Entry 7X76 (electron microscopy, 3.67 A resolution); this record covers chains C and P of the 13 polymer chains in the assembly.

== Chain C ==
Name: DNA-directed RNA polymerase subunit beta
Organism: Streptomyces coelicolor A3(2)
Notes: EC 2.7.7.6
Reference sequence: Q9L0L0 (RPOB_STRCO); residue numbers follow UniProt; this construct covers 1-1161
Amino-acid sequence (1161 residues; each row starts with the number of its first residue):
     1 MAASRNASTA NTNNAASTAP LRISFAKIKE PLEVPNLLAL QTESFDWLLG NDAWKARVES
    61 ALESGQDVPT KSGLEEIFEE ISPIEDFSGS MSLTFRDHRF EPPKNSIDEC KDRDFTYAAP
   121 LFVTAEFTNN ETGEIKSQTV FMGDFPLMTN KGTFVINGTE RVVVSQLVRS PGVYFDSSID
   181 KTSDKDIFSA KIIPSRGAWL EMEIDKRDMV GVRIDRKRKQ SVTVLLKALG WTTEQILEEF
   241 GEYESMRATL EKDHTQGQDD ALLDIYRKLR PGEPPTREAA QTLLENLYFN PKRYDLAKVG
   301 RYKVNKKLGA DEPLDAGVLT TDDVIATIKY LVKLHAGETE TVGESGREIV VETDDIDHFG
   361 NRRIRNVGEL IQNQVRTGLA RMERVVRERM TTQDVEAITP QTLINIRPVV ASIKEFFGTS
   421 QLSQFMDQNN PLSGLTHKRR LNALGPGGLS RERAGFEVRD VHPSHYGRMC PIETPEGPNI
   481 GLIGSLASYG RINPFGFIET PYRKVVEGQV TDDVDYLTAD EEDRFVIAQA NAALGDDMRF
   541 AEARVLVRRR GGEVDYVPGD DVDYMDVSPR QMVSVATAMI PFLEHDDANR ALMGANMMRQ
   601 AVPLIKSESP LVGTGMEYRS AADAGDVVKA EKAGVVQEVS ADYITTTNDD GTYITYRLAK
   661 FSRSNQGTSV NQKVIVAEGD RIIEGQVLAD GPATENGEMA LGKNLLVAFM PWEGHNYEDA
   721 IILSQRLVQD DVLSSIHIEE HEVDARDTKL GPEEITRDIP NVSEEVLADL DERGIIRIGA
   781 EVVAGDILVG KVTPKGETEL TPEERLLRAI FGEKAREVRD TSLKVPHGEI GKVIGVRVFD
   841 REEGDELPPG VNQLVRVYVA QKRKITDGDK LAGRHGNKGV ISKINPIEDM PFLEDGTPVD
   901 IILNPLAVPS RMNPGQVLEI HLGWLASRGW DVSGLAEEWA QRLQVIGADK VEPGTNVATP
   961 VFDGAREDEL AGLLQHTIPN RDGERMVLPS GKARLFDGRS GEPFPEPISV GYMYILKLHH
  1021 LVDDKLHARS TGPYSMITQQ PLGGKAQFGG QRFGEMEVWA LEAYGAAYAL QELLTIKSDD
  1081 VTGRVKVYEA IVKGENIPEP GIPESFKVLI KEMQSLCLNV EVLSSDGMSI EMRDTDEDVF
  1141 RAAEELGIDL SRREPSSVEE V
Disordered / not traced: 1-15, 1132-1161

== Chain P ==
Molecule: 84-nt DNA strand
Sequence (84 nucleotides; row label = number of the first residue in the row):
     1 GGCGACCCGG CGCCCGCTAC GGAGTCAACT ACGGGTAGGG GGTATCGGGC AACGCGGCAC
    61 TGAACACCGT TGTCATGTGC CTTG

== Interface between chain C and chain P ==
Residue-residue contacts (30; chain C residue first):
  Arg161(C) with DG21(P), base contact; DG22(P), hydrogen bond to the base
  Thr182(C) with DC6(P), phosphate contact
  Glu388(C) with DA27(P), base contact
  Asn405(C) with DC26(P), sugar contact
  Arg407(C) with DT25(P), phosphate contact; DC26(P), hydrogen bond to the phosphate
  Pro408(C) with DC26(P), base contact
  Lys414(C) with DG24(P), phosphate contact
  Glu415(C) with DT25(P), base contact
  Thr419(C) with DG22(P), base contact; DA23(P), hydrogen bond to the base; DG24(P), hydrogen bond to the base
  Ser420(C) with DG22(P), base contact
  Ser423(C) with DG21(P), hydrogen bond to the base
  Gln424(C) with DG21(P), base contact
  Phe425(C) with DG21(P), base contact
  Asp1024(C) with DC20(P), phosphate contact
  Lys1025(C) with DA19(P), phosphate contact; DC20(P), salt bridge to the phosphate
  His1027(C) with DA19(P), phosphate contact
  Gly1044(C) with DA19(P), phosphate contact
  Lys1045(C) with DA19(P), hydrogen bond to the phosphate
  Gly1050(C) with DT18(P), phosphate contact
  Gln1051(C) with DT18(P), hydrogen bond to the phosphate; DA19(P), phosphate contact
  Arg1052(C) with DC17(P), salt bridge to the phosphate; DT18(P), hydrogen bond to the phosphate
  Gly1054(C) with DC17(P), phosphate contact
  Met1056(C) with DG16(P), sugar contact
Also at the interface, not in a pair above, chain C (29 interface residues in all): Lys219, Arg381, Ala411, Gly418, Glu452, Glu1055
Also at the interface, not in a pair above, chain P (15 interface residues in all): DC8, DC14

== In short ==
29 residues of chain C face 15 of chain P across their interface, with 8 hydrogen bonds and 2 salt bridges.
Polar pairs include Arg161(C)-DG22(P), Thr419(C)-DA23(P) and Thr419(C)-DG24(P).
Here chain C is DNA-directed RNA polymerase subunit beta (Streptomyces coelicolor A3(2)) and chain P is an
84-nt DNA strand. Entry 7X76 (Cryo-EM structure of Streptomyces coelicolor RNAP-promoter open complex with two
Zur dimers) was determined by electron microscopy, deposited together with 7VO0, 7VO9, 7VPD, 7VPZ, 7X74 and
7X75.
